7MDX - chains A and B of the 5 polymer chains in the assembly; structure by electron microscopy, 3.80 A resolution.

[Chain A]
Molecule: Lipoprotein-releasing system transmembrane protein LolC
Organism: Escherichia coli
UniProt: P0ADC3 (LOLC_ECOLI); numbering as in UniProt (aligned over 2-394)
Chain sequence (393 residues; numbered 2 to 394; the number before each row is that of its first residue):
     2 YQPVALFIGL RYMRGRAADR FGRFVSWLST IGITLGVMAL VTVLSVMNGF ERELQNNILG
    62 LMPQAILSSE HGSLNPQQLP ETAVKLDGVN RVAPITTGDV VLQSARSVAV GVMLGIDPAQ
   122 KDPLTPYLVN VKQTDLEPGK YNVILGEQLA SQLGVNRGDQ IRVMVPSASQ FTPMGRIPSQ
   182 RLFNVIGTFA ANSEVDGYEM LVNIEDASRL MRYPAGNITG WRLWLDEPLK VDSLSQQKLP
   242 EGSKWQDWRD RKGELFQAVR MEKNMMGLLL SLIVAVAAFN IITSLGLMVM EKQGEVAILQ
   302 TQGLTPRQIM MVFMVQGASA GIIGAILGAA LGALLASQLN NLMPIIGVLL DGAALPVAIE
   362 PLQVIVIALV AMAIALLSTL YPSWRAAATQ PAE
Residues lining bound ligands: (2R)-2-(tridecanoyloxy)propyl hexadecanoate (ZM5): T43, V44, V47, M48, F51, E263, M266, M267, L269, L270, L273, L336
What the authors report for this chain:
  - binding site for (2R)-2-(tridecanoyloxy)propyl hexadecanoate: V44, V47, M48, F51
  - binding site for pentadecanoic acid: M266
  - mutagenesis - F51N, M266N: unchanged binding to Lpp
  - mutagenesis - F51N: decreased catalytic activity
  - mutagenesis - E263A, E263K: abolished binding to Lpp
  - mutagenesis - E263A, E263K: decreased catalytic activity (ATPase activity)

[Chain B]
Molecule: Lipoprotein-releasing system transmembrane protein LolE
Organism: Escherichia coli
UniProt: P75958 (LOLE_ECOLI); residue numbers follow UniProt; this construct covers 6-408
Chain sequence (403 residues; numbered 6 to 408; the number before each row is that of its first residue):
     6 SLLIGLRFSR GRRRGGMVSL ISVISTIGIA LGVAVLIVGL SAMNGFEREL NNRILAVVPH
    66 GEIEAVDQPW TNWQEALDHV QKVPGIAAAA PYINFTGLVE SGANLRAIQV KGVNPQQEQR
   126 LSALPSFVQG DAWRNFKAGE QQIIIGKGVA DALKVKQGDW VSIMIPNSNP EHKLMQPKRV
   186 RLHVAGILQL SGQLDHSFAM IPLADAQQYL DMGSSVSGIA LKMTDVFNAN KLVRDAGEVT
   246 NSYVYIKSWI GTYGYMYRDI QMIRAIMYLA MVLVIGVACF NIVSTLVMAV KDKSGDIAVL
   306 RTLGAKDGLI RAIFVWYGLL AGLFGSLCGV IIGVVVSLQL TPIIEWIEKL IGHQFLSSDI
   366 YFIDFLPSEL HWLDVFYVLV TALLLSLLAS WYPARRASNI DPA
Residues lining bound ligands:
  - pentadecanoic acid (F15): F51, Y260, D264, I265, I268, F360, L361, Y366, F367
  - (2R)-2-(tridecanoyloxy)propyl hexadecanoate (ZM5): V43, A47, M48, M267, I268, I271, M272
What the authors report for this chain:
  - binding site for (2R)-2-(tridecanoyloxy)propyl hexadecanoate: M267, I271
  - binding site for pentadecanoic acid: F51, F360 to L371
  - mutagenesis - M267N: unchanged binding to Lpp
  - mutagenesis - D264A, D264K, F360N, L361N, Y366N, L371N: abolished binding to Lpp
  - mutagenesis - F360N, L371N: decreased catalytic activity

[Interface between chain A and chain B]
Pairs across the interface (60):
  R21(A) with M293(B); K296(B)
  R24(A) with Y397(B)
  V26(A) with S289(B); V292(B), hydrophobic
  L29(A) with F285(B); V288(B), hydrophobic
  I32(A) with F285(B), hydrophobic
  V102(A) with L103(B), hydrophobic; E105(B)
  Q104(A) with M180(B)
  A106(A) with N172(B); L179(B), hydrophobic
  S108(A) with T101(B)
  V109(A) with T101(B); G102(B); L103(B), hydrophobic; M169(B), hydrophobic; P171(B), hydrophobic
  A110(A) with L103(B)
  V111(A) with A112(B), hydrophobic
  Q161(A) with M180(B)
  M165(A) with E105(B); R184(B)
  P167(A) with E105(B); L110(B), hydrophobic
  R177(A) with R184(B)
  E255(A) with D364(B)
  L256(A) with I365(B), hydrophobic
  Q258(A) with H358(B)
  A259(A) with I365(B), hydrophobic; Y366(B), hydrophobic
  M262(A) with H358(B)
  L270(A) with M272(B), hydrophobic
  L273(A) with L36(B), hydrophobic; V40(B), hydrophobic
  I274(A) with A275(B), hydrophobic; V279(B), hydrophobic
  V277(A) with V279(B), hydrophobic; V282(B), hydrophobic
  A278(A) with V282(B), hydrophobic
  F280(A) with I29(B); N286(B)
  N281(A) with V282(B), hydrogen bond (side chain-backbone); F285(B); N286(B)
  I283(A) with I29(B), hydrophobic
  T284(A) with L25(B); I26(B); I29(B); N286(B), hydrogen bond
  L288(A) with I26(B), hydrophobic; S289(B); T290(B); M293(B), hydrophobic
  M291(A) with G21(B); M293(B), hydrophobic; D297(B)
  E292(A) with K296(B), salt bridge
  Y382(A) with L25(B), hydrophobic
Interface residues without a listed pair, chain A (50 interface residues in all): G33, L36, A40, D100, R107, R163, L183, E263, M266, M267, L271, S285, G287, L351, D352, R386
Interface residues without a listed pair, chain B (49 interface residues in all): M22, I32, G107, S173, P182, M267, I271, M276, L278, A283, F360, S362, R401

[Summary]
Chain A and chain B form an interface of 50 and 49 residues respectively, with 2 hydrogen bonds and 1 salt
bridge. Polar contacts include E292(A)-K296(B), N281(A)-V282(B) and T284(A)-N286(B). From the paper: a binding
site for (2R)-2-(tridecanoyloxy)propyl hexadecanoate at V44(A), V47(A) and M267(B) among others; D264A, D264K
and F360N of chain B, among others, abolish binding to Lpp; 11 substitutions were tested in all.
Chain A is Lipoprotein-releasing system transmembrane protein LolC and chain B is Lipoprotein-releasing system
transmembrane protein LolE, both from Escherichia coli; the structure, LolCDE nucleotide-free, was determined
by electron microscopy, deposited together with 7MDY.
